Entry 6RWL (electron microscopy, 3.36 A resolution); this record covers chains I and N of the 16 polymer chains in the assembly.

== Chain I ==
Protein: Pol protein
From: Simian immunodeficiency virus
UniProtKB: E1ANT8 (E1ANT8_SIV); residues 1-289 here correspond to UniProt positions 735-1023 (UniProt number = residue number + 734)
Chain sequence (290 residues; numbered 0 to 289; the number before each row is that of its first residue; numbering starts at 0):
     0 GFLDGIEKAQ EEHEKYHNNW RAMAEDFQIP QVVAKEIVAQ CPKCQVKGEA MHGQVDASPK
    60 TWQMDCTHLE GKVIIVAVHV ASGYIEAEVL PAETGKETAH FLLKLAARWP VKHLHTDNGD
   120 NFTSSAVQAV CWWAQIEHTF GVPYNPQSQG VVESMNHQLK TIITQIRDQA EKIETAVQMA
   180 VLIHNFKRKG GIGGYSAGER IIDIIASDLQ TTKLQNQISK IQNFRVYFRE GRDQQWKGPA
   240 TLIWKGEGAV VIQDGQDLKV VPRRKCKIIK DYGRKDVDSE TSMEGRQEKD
Disordered / not traced: 270-289
Sequence notes: expression tag (0); engineered mutation Asp119 (Ala853 in E1ANT8)
Metal / ion sites: Zn2+: His12, His16, Cys40, Cys43

== Chain N ==
Protein: Pol protein
From: Simian immunodeficiency virus
Notes: engineered mutation(s): A119D
UniProtKB: E1ANT8 (E1ANT8_SIV); residues 1-289 here correspond to UniProt positions 735-1023 (UniProt number = residue number + 734)
Chain sequence (290 residues; row label = number of the first residue in the row; numbering starts at 0):
     0 GFLDGIEKAQ EEHEKYHNNW RAMAEDFQIP QVVAKEIVAQ CPKCQVKGEA MHGQVDASPK
    60 TWQMDCTHLE GKVIIVAVHV ASGYIEAEVL PAETGKETAH FLLKLAARWP VKHLHTDNGA
   120 NFTSSAVQAV CWWAQIEHTF GVPYNPQSQG VVESMNHQLK TIITQIRDQA EKIETAVQMA
   180 VLIHNFKRKG GIGGYSAGER IIDIIASDLQ TTKLQNQISK IQNFRVYFRE GRDQQWKGPA
   240 TLIWKGEGAV VIQDGQDLKV VPRRKCKIIK DYGRKDVDSE TSMEGRQEKD
Disordered / not traced: 0-202, 272-289
Sequence notes: expression tag (0)

== Interface between chain I and chain N ==
Residue-residue contacts (18; chain I residue first):
  Gln39(I) - Arg224(N)
  Pro41(I) - Tyr226(N)
  Gln44(I) - Lys266(N)  hydrogen bond
  Gln44(I) - Ile268(N)
  Val45(I) - Trp235(N)
  Lys46(I) - Trp235(N)
  Lys46(I) - Lys266(N)
  Gly47(I) - Arg263(N)
  Glu48(I) - Arg262(N)  salt bridge
  Met50(I) - Arg263(N)
  His51(I) - Arg263(N)
  Val141(I) - Val259(N)
  Tyr143(I) - Gly230(N)
  Tyr143(I) - Arg231(N)
  Tyr143(I) - Lys264(N)  hydrogen bond (backbone-side chain)
  Asn144(I) - Arg263(N)  hydrogen bond
  Asn144(I) - Lys264(N)
  Gln146(I) - Arg263(N)
Other interface residues (no listed pair), chain I (14 interface residues in all): Ala38
Other interface residues (no listed pair), chain N (14 interface residues in all): Gln233, Pro261, Cys265

== In short ==
Chain I and chain N each contribute 14 residues to their interface, with 3 hydrogen bonds and 1 salt bridge.
Among the polar pairs are Glu48(I)-Arg262(N), Gln44(I)-Lys266(N) and Tyr143(I)-Lys264(N). His12(I), His16(I),
Cys40(I) and Cys43(I) coordinate Zn2+.
Chain I is Pol protein and chain N is Pol protein, both from Simian immunodeficiency virus; the structure,
SIVrcm intasome, was determined by electron microscopy, deposited together with 6RWM, 6RWN and 6RWO.
